1K0B - chains A and B; structure by X-ray diffraction, 2.50 A resolution.

Chain A (and B):
Protein: URE2 protein
Organism: Saccharomyces cerevisiae
Notes: chain B of this document is another copy of the same molecule, construct and numbering; everything in this record applies to it too
UniProt: P23202 (URE2_YEAST); numbering as in UniProt (aligned over 95-354)
Amino-acid sequence (260 residues; each row starts with the number of its first residue):
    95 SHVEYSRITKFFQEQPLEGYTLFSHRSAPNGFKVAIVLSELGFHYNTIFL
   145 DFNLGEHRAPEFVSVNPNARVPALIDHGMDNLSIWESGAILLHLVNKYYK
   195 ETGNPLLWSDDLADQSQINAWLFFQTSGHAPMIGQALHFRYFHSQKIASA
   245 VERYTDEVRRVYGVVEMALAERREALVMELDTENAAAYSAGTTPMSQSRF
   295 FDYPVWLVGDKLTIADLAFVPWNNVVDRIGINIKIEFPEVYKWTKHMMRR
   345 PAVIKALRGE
Not modelled in the structure: 95-107, 275-295, 352-354 (chain B: 95-96, 276-291, 354)
Small-molecule neighbours: glutathione (GSH): Ala-122, Asn-124, Phe-146, His-151, Arg-164, Val-165, Pro-166, Trp-179, Glu-180, Ser-181
Curated features (UniProtKB/Swiss-Prot):
  - binding site (glutathione): Asn-124, His-151, Arg-164, Val-165, Glu-180, Ser-181
  - mutagenesis: Ala-122 (A122S: Reduces glutaredoxin activity), Asn-124 (N124A/V: Abolishes glutaredoxin activity), Phe-313 (F313S: Destroys protein function)

Chain A / chain B interface:
Contacting residue pairs - 77 pairs, chain A then chain B:
  Pro-161(A) / Val-258(B)
  Pro-161(A) / Met-261(B)
  Asn-162(A) / Phe-218(B)
  Asn-162(A) / Arg-254(B)  hydrogen bond (backbone-side chain)
  Asn-162(A) / Val-258(B)
  Arg-164(A) / Arg-254(B)
  Leu-176(A) / Gln-211(B)
  Ser-177(A) / Gln-211(B)  hydrogen bond (backbone-side chain)
  Trp-179(A) / Ala-214(B)
  Trp-179(A) / Trp-215(B)
  Trp-179(A) / Phe-218(B)  hydrophobic
  Glu-180(A) / Ala-214(B)
  Glu-180(A) / Phe-217(B)
  Glu-180(A) / Phe-218(B)
  Gly-182(A) / Phe-217(B)
  Ala-183(A) / Asn-213(B)
  Ala-183(A) / Ala-214(B)
  Ala-183(A) / Phe-217(B)
  Leu-186(A) / Leu-186(B)  hydrophobic
  Leu-186(A) / Asn-213(B)
  Leu-186(A) / Phe-217(B)  hydrophobic
  His-187(A) / Ser-210(B)
  Asn-190(A) / Leu-206(B)
  Leu-206(A) / Lys-194(B)
  Ala-207(A) / Leu-176(B)  hydrophobic
  Ser-210(A) / Leu-176(B)
  Ser-210(A) / Ile-178(B)
  Ser-210(A) / His-187(B)
  Gln-211(A) / Ser-177(B)
  Asn-213(A) / Ala-183(B)
  Asn-213(A) / Leu-186(B)
  Ala-214(A) / Trp-179(B)
  Ala-214(A) / Glu-180(B)
  Ala-214(A) / Ala-183(B)
  Trp-215(A) / Trp-179(B)
  Leu-216(A) / Phe-217(B)  hydrophobic
  Phe-217(A) / Glu-180(B)
  Phe-217(A) / Gly-182(B)
  Phe-217(A) / Ala-183(B)
  Phe-217(A) / Leu-186(B)  hydrophobic
  Phe-217(A) / Leu-216(B)  hydrophobic
  Phe-217(A) / Phe-217(B)  hydrophobic
  Phe-217(A) / Thr-220(B)
  Phe-218(A) / Asn-162(B)
  Phe-218(A) / Trp-179(B)  hydrophobic
  Phe-218(A) / Glu-180(B)
  Thr-220(A) / Phe-217(B)
  Thr-220(A) / Ser-221(B)  hydrogen bond
  Ser-221(A) / Glu-180(B)
  Ser-221(A) / Thr-220(B)
  Ser-221(A) / Ser-221(B)
  Ser-221(A) / Pro-225(B)
  Pro-225(A) / Ser-221(B)
  Met-226(A) / Gln-229(B)
  Gln-229(A) / Arg-247(B)
  Gln-229(A) / Tyr-248(B)  hydrogen bond
  His-232(A) / Arg-247(B)  hydrogen bond
  Phe-233(A) / Ala-244(B)  hydrophobic
  Phe-233(A) / Tyr-248(B)
  His-237(A) / Ser-243(B)  hydrogen bond
  Ile-241(A) / Gln-239(B)
  Ile-241(A) / Ile-241(B)  hydrophobic
  Ser-243(A) / His-237(B)
  Ser-243(A) / Gln-239(B)  hydrogen bond
  Ser-243(A) / Ile-241(B)
  Arg-247(A) / Gln-229(B)
  Arg-247(A) / His-232(B)  hydrogen bond
  Arg-247(A) / Phe-233(B)
  Tyr-248(A) / Gln-229(B)  hydrogen bond
  Tyr-248(A) / Phe-233(B)
  Tyr-248(A) / Tyr-248(B)
  Arg-254(A) / Asn-162(B)
  Arg-254(A) / Arg-164(B)
  Val-258(A) / Pro-161(B)  hydrophobic
  Val-258(A) / Asn-162(B)
  Met-261(A) / Val-157(B)  hydrophobic
  Met-261(A) / Pro-161(B)
Also at the interface, not in a pair above, chain A (42 interface residues in all): Met-173, Ile-178, Lys-191, Ser-238, Ala-244
Also at the interface, not in a pair above, chain B (45 interface residues in all): Met-173, Asn-190, Lys-191, Ala-207, Gln-209, Ser-238

Overview:
Chain A and chain B form an interface of 42 and 45 residues respectively, with 9 hydrogen bonds. Polar pairs
include Asn-162(A)/Arg-254(B), Ser-177(A)/Gln-211(B) and Thr-220(A)/Ser-221(B). Ligands of chain A:
glutathione. Curated annotation (UniProt) lists 6 glutathione-binding residues and 3 mutagenesis sites on
chain A.
Both chains are URE2 protein (Saccharomyces cerevisiae). Entry 1K0B (Ure2p in Complex with Glutathione) was
determined by X-ray diffraction together with 1JZR, 1K0A, 1K0C and 1K0D from the same study.
